PDB entry 8UB8 | electron microscopy, 3.28 A resolution | chains B and I of the 9 polymer chains in the assembly

# Chain B
Protein: Avd
Organism: Bordetella phage BPP-1
UniProtKB: chimeric construct of Q775D7, Q9FA38: residues 1-124 from Q775D7 (Q775D7_BPBPP) positions 1-124 (same numbers); residues 125-290 from Q9FA38 positions 5-170 (UniProt number = residue number - 120)
Chain sequence (290 residues; numbered 1 to 290; the number before each row is that of its first residue):
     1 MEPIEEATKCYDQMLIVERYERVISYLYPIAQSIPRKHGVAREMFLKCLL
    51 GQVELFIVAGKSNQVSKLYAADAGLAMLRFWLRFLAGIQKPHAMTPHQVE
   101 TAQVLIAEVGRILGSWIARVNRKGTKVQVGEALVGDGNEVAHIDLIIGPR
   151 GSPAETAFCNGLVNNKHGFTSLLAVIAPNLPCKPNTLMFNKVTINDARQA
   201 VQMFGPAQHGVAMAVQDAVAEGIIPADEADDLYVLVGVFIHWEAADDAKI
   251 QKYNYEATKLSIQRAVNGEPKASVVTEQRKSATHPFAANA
Disordered / not traced: 123-290

# Chain I
Molecule: Diversity-generating retroelement (DGR) RNA Sp
Sequence (140 nucleotides; row label = number of the first residue in the row):
     1 CAUGGCUCUGCCAACGCUACGGCUUGGCGGGCUGGCCUUUCCUCAAUAGG
    51 UGGUCAGCCGGUUCUGUCCUGCUUCGGCGAACACGUUACACGGUUCGGCA
   101 AAACGUCGAUUACUGAAAAUGGAAAGGCGGGGCCGACUUC
Disordered / not traced: 1-2, 34-46, 82-89, 140

# How chain B and chain I interact
Residue-residue contacts - 10 pairs, chain B then chain I:
  Arg19(B) - G50(I)  hydrogen bond to the phosphate
  Arg19(B) - U51(I)  salt bridge to the phosphate
  Arg22(B) - G50(I)  hydrogen bond to the sugar
  Gln32(B) - U3(I)  hydrogen bond to the base
  Arg36(B) - U3(I)  salt bridge to the phosphate
  Arg36(B) - G4(I)  sugar contact
  Gly39(B) - G4(I)  base contact
  Val40(B) - G4(I)  hydrogen bond to the base
  Arg42(B) - U3(I)  hydrogen bond to the sugar
  Leu46(B) - U3(I)  base contact
Also at the interface, not in a pair above, chain B (10 interface residues in all): Lys37, His38

# In short
The interface between chain B and chain I involves 10 residues on one side and 4 on the other, with 5 hydrogen
bonds and 2 salt bridges. Among the polar pairs are Gln32(B)-U3(I), Val40(B)-G4(I) and Arg22(B)-G50(I).
Here chain B is Avd (Bordetella phage BPP-1) and chain I is Diversity-generating retroelement (DGR) RNA Sp.
Entry 8UB8 (Diversity-generating retroelement (DGR) ribonucleoprotein reverse transcriptase - Pre-active State
1a) was determined by electron microscopy (same publication as 8UB7, 8UB9, 8UBA, 8UBB, 8UBC, 8UBD, 8UBE and
8UBF).
